4INR - chains L and M of the 28 polymer chains in the assembly; structure by X-ray diffraction, 2.70 A resolution.

== Chain L ==
Molecule: Proteasome component C5
Organism: Saccharomyces cerevisiae
Notes: EC 3.4.25.1
Reference sequence: P23724 (PSB1_YEAST); residues 1-222 here correspond to UniProt positions 20-241 (UniProt number = residue number + 19)
Amino-acid sequence (222 residues; each row starts with the number of its first residue):
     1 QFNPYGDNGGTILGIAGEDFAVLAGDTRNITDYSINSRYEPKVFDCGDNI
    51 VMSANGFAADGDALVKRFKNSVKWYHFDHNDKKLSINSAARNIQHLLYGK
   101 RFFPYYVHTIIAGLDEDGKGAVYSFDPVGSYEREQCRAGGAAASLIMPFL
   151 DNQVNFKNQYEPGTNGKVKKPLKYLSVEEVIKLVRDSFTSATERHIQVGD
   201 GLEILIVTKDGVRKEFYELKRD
Ligand contacts: 1G1 (N3Phe-Leu-Leu-Phe(4-NH2CH2)-methyl vinyl sulfone, bound form): Pro104, Tyr106, Asp126, Pro127, Val128, Ser130, Glu132

== Chain M ==
Molecule: Proteasome component PRE4
Organism: Saccharomyces cerevisiae
Notes: EC 3.4.25.1
Reference sequence: P30657 (PSB4_YEAST); residues 1-233 here correspond to UniProt positions 34-266 (UniProt number = residue number + 33)
Amino-acid sequence (233 residues; row label = number of the first residue in the row):
     1 TQQPIVTGTSVISMKYDNGVIIAADNLGSYGSLLRFNGVERLIPVGDNTV
    51 VGISGDISDMQHIERLLKDLVTENAYDNPLADAEEALEPSYIFEYLATVM
   101 YQRRSKMNPLWNAIIVAGVQSNGDQFLRYVNLLGVTYSSPTLATGFGAHM
   151 ANPLLRKVVDRESDIPKTTVQVAEEAIVNAMRVLYYRDARSSRNFSLAII
   201 DKNTGLTFKKNLQVENMKWDFAKDIKGYGTQKI

== How chain L and chain M interact ==
Residue-residue contacts - 40 pairs, chain L then chain M:
  Gln1(L) - Thr1(M)  hydrogen bond
  Phe2(L) - Thr1(M)
  Phe2(L) - Arg104(M)
  Phe2(L) - Met107(M)
  Phe2(L) - Pro109(M)  hydrophobic
  Phe2(L) - Trp111(M)  hydrophobic
  Phe2(L) - Leu132(M)  hydrophobic
  Phe2(L) - Leu133(M)  hydrophobic
  Asn3(L) - Leu133(M)
  Pro4(L) - Arg104(M)  hydrogen bond (backbone-side chain)
  Pro4(L) - Met107(M)  hydrophobic
  Pro4(L) - Leu133(M)
  Asn8(L) - Val135(M)
  Ser34(L) - His149(M)  hydrogen bond
  Ile35(L) - Arg156(M)  hydrogen bond (backbone-side chain)
  Asn36(L) - Tyr137(M)  hydrogen bond
  Asn36(L) - Ser139(M)
  Ser37(L) - Ser138(M)  hydrogen bond (side chain-backbone)
  Tyr39(L) - Ser138(M)
  Glu40(L) - Arg128(M)  salt bridge
  Glu40(L) - Tyr137(M)
  Glu40(L) - Ser138(M)  hydrogen bond (side chain-backbone)
  Phe57(L) - Arg104(M)
  Phe57(L) - Leu133(M)  hydrophobic
  Phe57(L) - Val135(M)  hydrophobic
  Ala59(L) - Tyr101(M)
  Ala59(L) - Leu133(M)
  Ala59(L) - Gly134(M)
  Ala59(L) - Val135(M)
  Asp60(L) - Tyr101(M)  hydrogen bond
  Asp60(L) - Arg104(M)  salt bridge
  Asp62(L) - Thr136(M)  hydrogen bond
  Ala63(L) - Tyr101(M)
  Lys66(L) - Glu94(M)  salt bridge
  Phe103(L) - Arg104(M)
  Phe103(L) - Ser105(M)
  Tyr105(L) - Tyr101(M)
  Glu218(L) - Arg161(M)  salt bridge
  Arg221(L) - Asp160(M)  salt bridge
  Arg221(L) - Arg161(M)
Other interface residues (no listed pair), chain L (25 interface residues in all): Tyr5, Asn29, Arg38, Ala58
Other interface residues (no listed pair), chain M (22 interface residues in all): Leu142

== Summary ==
25 residues of chain L face 22 of chain M across their interface; the contacts include 9 hydrogen bonds and 5
salt bridges. Polar contacts include Glu40(L)-Arg128(M), Asp60(L)-Arg104(M) and Lys66(L)-Glu94(M). Bound to
chain L: compound 1G1.
Here chain L is Proteasome component C5 and chain M is Proteasome component PRE4, both from Saccharomyces
cerevisiae. Entry 4INR (Yeast 20S proteasome in complex with the vinyl sulfone LU102) was determined by X-ray
diffraction (same publication as 4INT and 4INU).
